PDB entry 8RCF | electron microscopy, 3.40 A resolution | chains B and J of the 10 polymer chains in the assembly

Chain B:
Molecule: DNA repair protein RAD51 homolog 1
Organism: Homo sapiens
UniProt: Q06609 (RAD51_HUMAN); residues 1-339 here = UniProt positions 1-339
Chain sequence (339 residues; numbered 1 to 339; the number before each row is that of its first residue):
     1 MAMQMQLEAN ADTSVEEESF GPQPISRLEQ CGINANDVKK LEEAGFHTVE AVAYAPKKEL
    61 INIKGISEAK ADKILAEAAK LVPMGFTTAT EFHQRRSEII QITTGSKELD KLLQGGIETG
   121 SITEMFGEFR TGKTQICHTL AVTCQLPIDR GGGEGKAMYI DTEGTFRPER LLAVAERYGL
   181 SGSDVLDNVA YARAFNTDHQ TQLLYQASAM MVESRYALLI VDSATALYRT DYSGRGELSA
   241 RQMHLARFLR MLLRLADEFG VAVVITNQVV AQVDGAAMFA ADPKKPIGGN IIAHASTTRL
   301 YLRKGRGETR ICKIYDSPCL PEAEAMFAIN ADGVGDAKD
Not modelled in the structure: 1-20, 275-282
Bound ions: Ca2+ site 1: Thr134 (together with ATP); Ca2+ site 2: Ala293, His294, Ser296, Asp316 (together with ATP)
Small-molecule neighbours:
  - ATP (adenosine-5'-triphosphate), molecule 1: Glu128, Phe129, Arg130, Thr131, Gly132, Lys133, Thr134, Gln135, Glu163, Arg170, Arg310, Ile329, Asn330, Ala331
  - ATP, molecule 2: Ala293, His294, Ser296, Tyr315, Asp316, Ser317, Pro318, Cys319, Leu320, Pro321, Glu322

Chain J:
Molecule: 23-nt DNA strand
Sequence (23 nucleotides; numbered 1 to 23; the number before each row is that of its first residue):
     1 CACCACCACC ACCACCACCA CCA

How chain B and chain J interact:
Contacting residue pairs (4):
  Arg235(B) - DA5(J)  hydrogen bond to the base
  Arg235(B) - DC6(J)  hydrogen bond to the phosphate
  Val273(B) - DA2(J)  base contact
  Asp274(B) - DA2(J)  hydrogen bond to the base
Other interface residues (no listed pair), chain B (5 interface residues in all): Gly236, Ser239
Other interface residues (no listed pair), chain J (5 interface residues in all): DC3, DC7

Summary:
The chain B/chain J interface involves 5 residues from each chain, with 3 hydrogen bonds. Among the polar
pairs are Arg235(B)-DA5(J), Asp274(B)-DA2(J) and Arg235(B)-DC6(J). Ligands of chain B: ATP. Ala293(B),
His294(B), Ser296(B) and Asp316(B) form the Ca2+ site 2.
Chain B is DNA repair protein RAD51 homolog 1 (Homo sapiens) and chain J is a 23-nt DNA strand; the structure,
RAD51 nucleoprotein filament on double-stranded abasic DNA, was determined by electron microscopy, deposited
together with 8RCD.
